4K38 - chains A and D; structure by X-ray diffraction, 1.83 A resolution.

# Chain A
Protein: Anaerobic sulfatase-maturating enzyme
Source organism: Clostridium perfringens
Notes: EC 1.8.98.-
UniProt: Q0TTH1 (ANSME_CLOP1); residues 1-370 here = UniProt positions 1-370
Amino-acid sequence (370 residues; numbered 1 to 370; the number before each row is that of its first residue):
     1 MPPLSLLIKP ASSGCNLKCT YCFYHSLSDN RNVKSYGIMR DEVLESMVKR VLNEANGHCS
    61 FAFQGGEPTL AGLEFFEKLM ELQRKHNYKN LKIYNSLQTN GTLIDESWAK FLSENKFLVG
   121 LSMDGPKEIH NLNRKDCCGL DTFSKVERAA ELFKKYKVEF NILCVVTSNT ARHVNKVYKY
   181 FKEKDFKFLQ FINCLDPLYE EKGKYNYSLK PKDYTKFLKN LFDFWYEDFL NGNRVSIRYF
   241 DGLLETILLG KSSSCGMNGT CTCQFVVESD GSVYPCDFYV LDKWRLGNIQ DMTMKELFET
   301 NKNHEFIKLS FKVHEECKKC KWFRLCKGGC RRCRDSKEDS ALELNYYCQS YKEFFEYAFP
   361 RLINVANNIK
Unresolved in the structure: 1
Ion coordination: 4Fe-4S cluster Fe site 1: Cys-15, Cys-19, Cys-22 (together with S-adenosylmethionine); 4Fe-4S cluster Fe site 2: Cys-255, Cys-261, Cys-276, Cys-330; 4Fe-4S cluster Fe site 3: Cys-317, Cys-320, Cys-326, Cys-348
Ligand contacts:
  - S-adenosylmethionine (SAM): Tyr-21, Cys-22, Phe-23, Tyr-24, Gln-64, Gly-65, Gly-66, Glu-67, Pro-68, Gln-98, Thr-99, Asn-100, Ser-122, Arg-134, Leu-163, Val-165, Ile-192, Asn-193, Cys-194, Leu-195
  - 4Fe-4S cluster (SF4), molecule 1: Cys-15, Leu-17, Lys-18, Cys-19, Cys-22, His-25, Gly-66, Glu-67, Asn-100, Arg-134
  - 4Fe-4S cluster (SF4), molecule 2: Cys-255, Gly-256, Thr-260, Cys-261, Thr-262, Gln-264, Cys-276, Phe-278, Tyr-279, Phe-306, Cys-330, Arg-331, Arg-332
  - 4Fe-4S cluster (SF4), molecule 3: Glu-316, Cys-317, Cys-320, Trp-322, Phe-323, Cys-326, Lys-327, Gly-328, Leu-344, Asn-345, Cys-348, Tyr-351, Lys-352
Swiss-Prot annotation at these positions:
  - active site: Asp-277 (Proton acceptor)
  - binding site ([4Fe-4S] cluster): Cys-15, Cys-19, Cys-22, Cys-255, Cys-261, Cys-276, Cys-317, Cys-320, Cys-326, Cys-330, Cys-348
  - binding site (S-adenosyl-L-methionine): Tyr-21, Gly-66, Ser-122, Arg-134, Leu-195
  - mutagenesis: Cys-15 (C15A: Decrease in 4Fe-4S content; when associated with A-19 and A-22), Cys-19 (C19A: Decrease in 4Fe-4S content; when associated with A-15 and A-22), Cys-22 (C22A: Decrease in 4Fe-4S content; when associated with A-15 and A-19), Tyr-24 (Y24F: Retains 11.7% of FGly production activity), Cys-276 (C276A: Exhibits reduced solubility and drastically reduced activity), Asp-277 (D277N: Retains 0.8% of FGly production activity)
What the authors report for this chain:
  - binding site for Kp18Cys peptide (chain D): Tyr-24, Gln-64, Leu-118, Glu-159, Phe-188, Asp-277
  - catalytic residues: Asp-277
  - mutagenesis - Y24F, D277N: decreased catalytic activity
  - conformationally variable residues: Gln-64, Gln-98
  - binding site for S-adenosylmethionine: Gln-64, Gln-98
  - contacts within the chain: Gln-64/Asp-277

# Chain D
Protein: Kp18Cys peptide
Amino-acid sequence (18 residues; row label = number of the first residue in the row):
     1 YYTSPMCAPA RSMLLTGN
Unresolved in the structure: 1-2, 13-18

# How chain A and chain D interact
Residue-residue contacts (40; chain A residue first):
  Tyr-24(A) with Cys-7(D)
  Gln-64(A) with Cys-7(D), hydrogen bond (side chain-backbone)
  Ser-96(A) with Pro-9(D)
  Leu-97(A) with Pro-9(D)
  Gln-98(A) with Cys-7(D); Pro-9(D)
  Leu-118(A) with Pro-9(D); Ala-10(D); Arg-11(D)
  Val-119(A) with Pro-9(D)
  Gly-120(A) with Pro-9(D)
  Glu-159(A) with Arg-11(D), salt bridge
  Phe-160(A) with Arg-11(D), hydrogen bond (backbone-side chain)
  Asn-161(A) with Ala-10(D), hydrogen bond (side chain-backbone); Arg-11(D), hydrogen bond
  Phe-188(A) with Arg-11(D)
  Gln-190(A) with Met-6(D), hydrogen bond (side chain-backbone); Ala-8(D); Pro-9(D); Ala-10(D)
  Ile-192(A) with Cys-7(D), hydrophobic
  Arg-238(A) with Ser-4(D), hydrogen bond; Pro-5(D), hydrogen bond (side chain-backbone); Met-6(D); Ala-8(D); Ala-10(D)
  Glu-245(A) with Ser-12(D)
  Ser-252(A) with Thr-3(D)
  Ser-253(A) with Thr-3(D); Ser-4(D), hydrogen bond (backbone-backbone); Ser-12(D)
  Ser-254(A) with Ser-4(D)
  Cys-255(A) with Thr-3(D); Ser-4(D), hydrogen bond (backbone-backbone); Met-6(D)
  Asn-258(A) with Thr-3(D)
  Thr-262(A) with Thr-3(D)
  Gln-264(A) with Pro-5(D)
  Asp-277(A) with Cys-7(D)
  Phe-278(A) with Met-6(D), hydrophobic
Other interface residues (no listed pair), chain A (29 interface residues in all): Leu-7, Leu-163, Asn-193, Cys-330
From the paper, about this interface:
  - pairs named by the authors: Leu-118(A)/Arg-11(D) (hydrophobic contact), Phe-188(A)/Arg-11(D) (pi stacking)
  - interface residues, chain A: Tyr-24(A), Asp-277(A)

# In short
Chain A and chain D form an interface of 29 and 10 residues respectively; the contacts include 9 hydrogen
bonds and 1 salt bridge. Polar pairs include Glu-159(A)/Arg-11(D), Gln-64(A)/Cys-7(D) and
Phe-160(A)/Arg-11(D). The paper describes a hydrophobic contact between Leu-118(A) and Arg-11(D); pi stacking
between Phe-188(A) and Arg-11(D). The paper reports the catalytic residue Asp-277(A); Y24F and D277N of chain
A reduce catalytic activity.
Chain A is Anaerobic sulfatase-maturating enzyme (Clostridium perfringens) and chain D is Kp18Cys peptide; the
structure, Native anSMEcpe with bound AdoMet and Kp18Cys peptide, was determined by X-ray diffraction,
deposited together with 4K36, 4K37 and 4K39.
